PDB entry 6Y9O | X-ray diffraction, 1.63 A resolution | chains A and C

== Chain A ==
Protein: Whirlin
From: Mus musculus
UniProt: Q80VW5 (WHRN_MOUSE); residues 809-906 here correspond to UniProt positions 821-918 (UniProt number = residue number + 12)
Sequence (105 residues; each row starts with the number of its first residue):
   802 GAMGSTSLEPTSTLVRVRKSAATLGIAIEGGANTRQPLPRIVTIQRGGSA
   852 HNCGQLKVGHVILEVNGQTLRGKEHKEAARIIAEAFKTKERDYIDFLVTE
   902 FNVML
Not modelled in the structure: 802-809
Sequence notes: expression tag (802-808)
From the paper describing this entry:
  - contacts within the chain: K820-T889, K820-F887 (hydrophobic contact)

== Chain C ==
Protein: Peripheral plasma membrane protein CASK
Notes: EC 2.7.11.1
UniProt: O70589 (CSKP_MOUSE); residues 915-926 here = UniProt positions 915-926
Sequence (12 residues; numbered 915 to 926; the number before each row is that of its first residue):
   915 TAPQWVPVSWVY
Not modelled in the structure: 915-919

== Chain A / chain C interface ==
Residue-residue contacts - 29 pairs, chain A then chain C:
  T824(A) with Y926(C)
  L825(A) with V925(C), hydrophobic; Y926(C), hydrogen bond (backbone-backbone)
  G826(A) with W924(C); V925(C), hydrogen bond (backbone-backbone); Y926(C)
  I827(A) with S923(C); W924(C); V925(C), hydrogen bond (backbone-backbone)
  A828(A) with S923(C); W924(C)
  I829(A) with P921(C); V922(C); S923(C), hydrogen bond (backbone-backbone)
  E830(A) with V920(C); P921(C)
  G831(A) with V920(C); P921(C), hydrogen bond (backbone-backbone)
  T835(A) with P921(C)
  R836(A) with V920(C)
  V843(A) with V922(C), hydrophobic
  T844(A) with W924(C)
  Q846(A) with W924(C); Y926(C)
  H876(A) with P921(C); V922(C); S923(C), hydrogen bond
  I883(A) with V925(C), hydrophobic
  A884(A) with V925(C)
Interface residues without a listed pair, chain A (20 interface residues in all): A823, I845, A880, F887
Interface features reported in the paper:
  - pairs named by the authors: E830(A)-V920(C), R836(A)-V920(C), H876(A)-P921(C)

== Overview ==
Chain A and chain C form an interface of 20 and 7 residues respectively; the contacts include 6 hydrogen
bonds. Polar pairs include H876(A)-S923(C), L825(A)-Y926(C) and G826(A)-V925(C). The authors report contacts
between E830(A) and V920(C), R836(A) and V920(C) and H876(A) and P921(C). From the paper: contacts within the
chain involving K820(A), T889(A) and F887(A).
Here chain A is Whirlin (Mus musculus) and chain C is Peripheral plasma membrane protein CASK. Entry 6Y9O
(Crystal structure of Whirlin PDZ3_C-ter in complex with CASK internal PDZ binding motif peptide) was
determined by X-ray diffraction (same publication as 6Y38, 6Y9N, 6Y9P and 6Y9Q).
